5NAX - chains D and E of the 6 polymer chains in the assembly; structure by X-ray diffraction, 2.82 A resolution.

== Chain D ==
Name: Collagen alpha-1(IV) chain
From: Homo sapiens
UniProt: P02462 (CO4A1_HUMAN); residues 1-229 here correspond to UniProt positions 1441-1669 (UniProt number = residue number + 1440)
Amino-acid sequence (229 residues; numbered 1 to 229; the number before each row is that of its first residue):
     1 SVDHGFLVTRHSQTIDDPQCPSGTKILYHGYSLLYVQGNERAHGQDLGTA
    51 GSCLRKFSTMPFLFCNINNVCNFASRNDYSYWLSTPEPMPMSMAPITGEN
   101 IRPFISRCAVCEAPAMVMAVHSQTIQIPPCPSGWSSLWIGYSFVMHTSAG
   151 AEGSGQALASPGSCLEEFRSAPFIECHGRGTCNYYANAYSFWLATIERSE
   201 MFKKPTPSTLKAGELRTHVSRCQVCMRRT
Unresolved in the structure: 1-3, 229
UniProt features mapped onto this chain:
  - cross-link: M93 (S-Lysyl-methionine sulfilimine (Met-Lys) (interchain with K-1651)), K211 (S-Lysyl-methionine sulfilimine (Lys-Met) (interchain with M-1533))
Cystine bridges: C20-C111, C53-C108, C65-C71, C130-C225, C164-C222, C176-C182

== Chain E ==
Name: Collagen alpha-2(IV) chain
From: Homo sapiens
UniProt: P08572 (CO4A2_HUMAN); residues 1-228 here correspond to UniProt positions 1485-1712 (UniProt number = residue number + 1484)
Amino-acid sequence (228 residues; each row starts with the number of its first residue):
     1 SVSIGYLLVKHSQTDQEPMCPVGMNKLWSGYSLLYFEGQEKAHNQDLGLA
    51 GSCLARFSTMPFLYCNPGDVCYYASRNDKSYWLSTTAPLPMMPVAEDEIK
   101 PYISRCSVCEAPAIAIAVHSQDVSIPHCPAGWRSLWIGYSFLMHTAAGDE
   151 GGGQSLVSPGSCLEDFRATPFIECNGGRGTCHYYANKYSFWLTTIPEQSF
   201 QGSPSADTLKAGLIRTHISRCQVCMKNL
Unresolved in the structure: 1-3, 227-228
UniProt features mapped onto this chain:
  - modified residue: Y6 (3'-bromotyrosine)
Cystine bridges: C20-C109, C53-C106, C65-C71, C128-C224, C162-C221, C174-C181

== Chain D / chain E interface ==
Contacting residue pairs - 106 pairs, chain D then chain E:
  M116(D) - G5(E)
  M118(D) - L7(E)  hydrophobic
  M118(D) - W28(E)  hydrophobic
  V120(D) - W28(E)  hydrophobic
  S122(D) - R56(E)
  Q123(D) - L54(E)
  Q123(D) - A55(E)
  Q123(D) - R56(E)  hydrogen bond (side chain-backbone)
  T124(D) - R56(E)
  P131(D) - L27(E)  hydrophobic
  S132(D) - E110(E)
  W134(D) - L7(E)  hydrophobic
  W134(D) - E110(E)
  V144(D) - F36(E)  hydrophobic
  V144(D) - H43(E)
  M145(D) - F36(E)  hydrophobic
  M145(D) - H43(E)
  M145(D) - F62(E)  hydrophobic
  T147(D) - Q39(E)
  T147(D) - K41(E)
  A151(D) - Q39(E)
  A151(D) - K41(E)
  E152(D) - K41(E)  salt bridge
  G153(D) - K41(E)  hydrogen bond (backbone-side chain)
  G155(D) - H43(E)
  Q156(D) - H43(E)  hydrogen bond (backbone-side chain)
  Q156(D) - Q45(E)  hydrogen bond (backbone-side chain)
  A157(D) - Q45(E)
  L158(D) - Q45(E)  hydrogen bond (backbone-side chain)
  L158(D) - G51(E)
  A159(D) - A50(E)  hydrophobic
  A159(D) - G51(E)
  F168(D) - C65(E)  hydrophobic
  S170(D) - C65(E)
  S170(D) - N66(E)  hydrogen bond (side chain-backbone)
  S170(D) - D69(E)
  S170(D) - V70(E)
  A171(D) - P67(E)  hydrophobic
  Y185(D) - P67(E)
  A186(D) - P67(E)
  A188(D) - C65(E)
  A188(D) - P67(E)
  Y189(D) - Q39(E)
  Y189(D) - Y64(E)  hydrophobic
  Y189(D) - C65(E)
  Y189(D) - N66(E)
  Y189(D) - R76(E)  hydrogen bond
  S190(D) - L63(E)
  S190(D) - Y64(E)
  S190(D) - C65(E)  hydrogen bond (backbone-backbone)
  F191(D) - G38(E)
  F191(D) - Q39(E)
  F191(D) - F62(E)  hydrophobic
  F191(D) - L63(E)
  F191(D) - Y64(E)  hydrophobic
  F191(D) - D78(E)
  W192(D) - F62(E)
  W192(D) - L63(E)  hydrogen bond (backbone-backbone)
  W192(D) - C65(E)
  L193(D) - F36(E)  hydrophobic
  L193(D) - P61(E)
  A194(D) - P61(E)  hydrogen bond (backbone-backbone)
  A194(D) - F62(E)
  A194(D) - Y73(E)  hydrophobic
  I196(D) - R56(E)  hydrogen bond (backbone-side chain)
  I196(D) - F57(E)
  I196(D) - S58(E)
  I196(D) - M60(E)
  I196(D) - Y73(E)
  E197(D) - R56(E)
  R198(D) - R56(E)
  M201(D) - Y31(E)
  M201(D) - R56(E)
  M201(D) - F57(E)
  M201(D) - S58(E)
  F202(D) - Y31(E)
  F202(D) - F57(E)  hydrophobic
  F202(D) - E96(E)
  F202(D) - I99(E)  hydrophobic
  F202(D) - K100(E)
  K203(D) - E96(E)
  K204(D) - E96(E)  hydrogen bond (backbone-side chain)
  K204(D) - G177(E)
  K204(D) - R178(E)
  P205(D) - T59(E)
  P205(D) - Y73(E)
  P205(D) - G176(E)
  T206(D) - Y73(E)
  P207(D) - Y73(E)
  P207(D) - A74(E)
  S208(D) - Y72(E)
  S208(D) - Y73(E)  hydrogen bond (backbone-backbone)
  S208(D) - S75(E)  hydrogen bond (backbone-side chain)
  T209(D) - C71(E)
  T209(D) - Y72(E)
  T209(D) - S75(E)
  L210(D) - V70(E)
  L210(D) - C71(E)  hydrogen bond (backbone-backbone)
  K211(D) - D69(E)
  A212(D) - D69(E)
  L215(D) - D69(E)
  L215(D) - C71(E)  hydrophobic
  H218(D) - L63(E)
  R227(D) - I4(E)
  R227(D) - G5(E)
  R227(D) - E110(E)  salt bridge
Interface residues without a listed pair, chain D (52 interface residues in all): A42, V219
Interface residues without a listed pair, chain E (49 interface residues in all): L33, L49, D97, I103, G179

== Overview ==
52 residues of chain D face 49 of chain E across their interface, with 15 hydrogen bonds and 2 salt bridges.
Polar contacts include E152(D)-K41(E), R227(D)-E110(E) and Q123(D)-R56(E).
Chain D is Collagen alpha-1(IV) chain and chain E is Collagen alpha-2(IV) chain, both from Homo sapiens; the
structure, Crystal structures of homooligomers of the non-collagenous domains of collagen type IV.
alpha121NC1, was determined by X-ray diffraction (same publication as 5NAY, 5NAZ, 5NB0, 5NB1 and 5NB2).
